7TGH - chains 3C and 3D of the 91 polymer chains in the assembly; structure by electron microscopy, 2.60 A resolution.

[Chain 3C]
Molecule: Apocytochrome b
From: Tetrahymena thermophila
Notes: EC 1.10.2.2
UniProtKB: Q950Z1 (Q950Z1_TETTH); residue numbers follow UniProt; this construct covers 1-426
Amino-acid sequence (426 residues; numbered 1 to 426; the number before each row is that of its first residue):
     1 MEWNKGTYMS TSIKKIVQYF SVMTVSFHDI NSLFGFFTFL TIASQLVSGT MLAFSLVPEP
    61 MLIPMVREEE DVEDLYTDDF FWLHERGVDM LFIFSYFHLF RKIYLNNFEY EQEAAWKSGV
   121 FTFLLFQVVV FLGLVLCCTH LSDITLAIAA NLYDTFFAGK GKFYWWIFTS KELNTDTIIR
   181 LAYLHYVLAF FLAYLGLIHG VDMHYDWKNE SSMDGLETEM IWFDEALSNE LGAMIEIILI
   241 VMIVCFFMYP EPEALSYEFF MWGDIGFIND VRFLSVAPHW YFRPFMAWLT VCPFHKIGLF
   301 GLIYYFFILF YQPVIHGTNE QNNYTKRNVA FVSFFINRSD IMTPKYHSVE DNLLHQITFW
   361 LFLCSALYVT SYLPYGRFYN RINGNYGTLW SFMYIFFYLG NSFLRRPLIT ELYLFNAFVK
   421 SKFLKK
Metal / ion sites: heme Fe site 1: His-84, His-185; heme Fe site 2: His-98, His-199
Small-molecule neighbours:
  - heme (HEM), molecule 1: Ser-32, Leu-33, Gly-35, Phe-36, Thr-38, Phe-39, Ile-42, Ser-95, His-98, Leu-99, Lys-102, Asn-107, Gln-112, Ala-115, Trp-116, Gly-119, Val-120, Thr-122, Phe-123, Gly-196, His-199, Gly-200, Met-203, Asp-206, Trp-207, Lys-208
  - heme (HEM), molecule 2: Gln-45, Leu-46, Gly-49, Thr-50, Leu-52, Ala-53, Leu-56, Arg-67, Phe-81, His-84, Glu-85, Val-88, Leu-91, Phe-126, Val-129, Val-130, Gly-133, Leu-134, Leu-136, Cys-137, His-185, Tyr-186, Ala-189, Phe-190, Leu-192, His-279, Tyr-281
  - 1,2-diacyl-sn-glycero-3-phosphocholine (PC1), molecule 1: Thr-41, Ser-44, Trp-82, Leu-83, Arg-86, Gly-87, Asp-89, Met-90, Leu-231, Met-234, Ile-235, Ile-238, Val-241, Met-242, Ile-243, Cys-245, Phe-246, Phe-247, Tyr-249
  - 1,2-diacyl-sn-glycero-3-phosphocholine (PC1), molecule 2: Val-47, Phe-223, Asp-224, Leu-231
  - 1,2-diacyl-sn-glycero-3-phosphocholine (PC1), molecule 3: Tyr-76, Asp-79, Phe-80, Trp-82, Leu-83, Ile-235, Ile-238, Leu-239, Met-242
  - 1,2-diacyl-sn-glycero-3-phosphocholine (PC1), molecule 4: Ile-93, Tyr-96, Phe-100, Tyr-249, Tyr-257, Trp-280, Arg-283, Pro-284, Phe-285, Trp-288, Gly-301, Leu-302, Tyr-305, Ala-366, Leu-367, Thr-370, Ser-371, Tyr-372, Phe-392, Phe-396
  - 1,2-diacyl-sn-glycero-3-phosphocholine (PC1), molecule 5: Gly-161, Lys-162, Phe-163, Trp-165, Trp-166
  - ubiquinone-10 (U10), molecule 1: Thr-50, Phe-54, Tyr-183, Leu-184, Tyr-186, Val-187
  - ubiquinone-10 (U10), molecule 2: Leu-361, Cys-364, Ser-365, Tyr-368, Tyr-386, Gly-387, Trp-390, Ser-391

[Chain 3D]
Molecule: Cytochrome protein c1
From: Tetrahymena thermophila
UniProtKB: Q24IM5 (Q24IM5_TETTS); residue numbers follow UniProt; this construct covers 1-319
Amino-acid sequence (319 residues; row label = number of the first residue in the row):
     1 MKSFVAAGII GLSLANSQNK EVQNFIYRDD IGAFWGIKGY EELVTEVGTH KGHNYWPQFS
    61 FLGTYDSGSV RRGFQVFARN CGNCHGMIYK KYDYLLDKAY RQLELAQMVS DFTIHPAHQH
   121 FKQYYYQEWD ERDRVICDHI YPPYFSQDQA KNANGGVWPT DFSKIKLRPG GINYIYNIST
   181 GYHFTPPFGM DVPKGKYFNP YFDHMIIGMP RQLVDGLVDY DDGTPASTPQ MAYDVSNFIN
   241 FMQRRVGYKR PDKMVRYYMV FTGGLLILPF KYFKTKAYYR NLLSLRWEMY AVRDGVYYNH
   301 FKYGGYNSRA YQFRGYFWA
Unresolved in the structure: 1-24
Glycans and other covalent adducts: heme c (HEC) linked to Cys-81, Cys-84
Metal / ion sites: heme c Fe: His-85, Met-209
Small-molecule neighbours:
  - 1,2-Distearoyl-sn-glycerophosphoethanolamine (3PE): Phe-61, Tyr-258, Phe-261, Thr-262, Leu-265
  - heme c (HEC): Asn-80, His-85, Asn-154, Val-157, Trp-158, Pro-159, Thr-160, Phe-162, Ile-165, Arg-168, Tyr-174, Ile-175, Ile-178, Ser-179, Phe-202, Ile-207, Gly-208, Met-209, Gln-212, Leu-213, Val-235, Ile-239
  - 1,2-diacyl-sn-glycero-3-phosphocholine (PC1), molecule 1: Phe-25, Tyr-27, Trp-35, Ile-37
  - 1,2-diacyl-sn-glycero-3-phosphocholine (PC1), molecule 2: Asp-252, Arg-256, Tyr-257, Met-259, Val-260, Gly-263, Gly-264, Ile-267
  - 1,2-diacyl-sn-glycero-3-phosphocholine (PC1), molecule 3: Met-254, Tyr-257, Tyr-258, Phe-261

[Chain 3C / chain 3D interface]
Contacting residue pairs (107; chain 3C residue first):
  Lys-5(3C) with Tyr-311(3D), hydrogen bond (side chain-backbone)
  Thr-7(3C) with Tyr-311(3D)
  Tyr-8(3C) with Ser-308(3D), hydrogen bond; Arg-309(3D); Tyr-311(3D), hydrogen bond (backbone-side chain)
  Phe-27(3C) with Tyr-279(3D), hydrophobic; Leu-283(3D), hydrophobic
  Met-61(3C) with His-120(3D)
  Pro-64(3C) with Tyr-89(3D)
  Met-65(3C) with Ile-88(3D), hydrophobic; Tyr-89(3D), hydrophobic; His-120(3D), hydrogen bond
  Glu-68(3C) with Tyr-89(3D); Lys-90(3D), salt bridge; Tyr-94(3D), hydrogen bond (backbone-side chain); Arg-244(3D), salt bridge
  Glu-69(3C) with Lys-91(3D), salt bridge
  Asp-71(3C) with Arg-244(3D); Tyr-248(3D), hydrogen bond; Lys-249(3D), salt bridge
  Val-72(3C) with Tyr-94(3D); Tyr-248(3D)
  Asp-74(3C) with Lys-249(3D)
  Asp-78(3C) with Arg-244(3D), salt bridge; Arg-245(3D), salt bridge
  Asp-79(3C) with Lys-253(3D), salt bridge; Arg-256(3D), salt bridge
  Phe-81(3C) with Arg-244(3D); Arg-245(3D)
  Trp-82(3C) with Arg-245(3D); Tyr-257(3D), hydrogen bond
  Glu-85(3C) with Arg-245(3D), salt bridge
  Tyr-110(3C) with Phe-313(3D), hydrophobic; Phe-317(3D), hydrophobic; Trp-318(3D)
  Ala-114(3C) with Arg-309(3D)
  Asp-202(3C) with Arg-309(3D), salt bridge
  Tyr-205(3C) with Asn-307(3D), hydrogen bond; Arg-309(3D); Phe-313(3D)
  Leu-216(3C) with Trp-287(3D), hydrophobic
  Thr-218(3C) with Leu-285(3D)
  Met-220(3C) with Tyr-279(3D), hydrogen bond
  Asp-224(3C) with Lys-274(3D), salt bridge
  Glu-225(3C) with Tyr-278(3D), hydrogen bond; Tyr-279(3D), hydrogen bond (backbone-side chain); Leu-282(3D)
  Ser-228(3C) with Lys-274(3D)
  Asn-229(3C) with Lys-271(3D); Thr-275(3D); Tyr-279(3D)
  Gly-232(3C) with Lys-271(3D)
  Ala-233(3C) with Lys-271(3D)
  Glu-236(3C) with Leu-268(3D); Lys-271(3D), salt bridge
  Leu-239(3C) with Phe-261(3D), hydrophobic; Gly-264(3D)
  Met-242(3C) with Tyr-257(3D); Phe-261(3D), hydrophobic
  Ile-243(3C) with Phe-261(3D), hydrophobic
  Met-248(3C) with Trp-35(3D), hydrophobic
  Glu-251(3C) with Phe-59(3D); Arg-250(3D)
  Pro-252(3C) with Thr-49(3D); Phe-59(3D); Asn-173(3D)
  Glu-253(3C) with Phe-34(3D); Thr-49(3D); Gly-170(3D), hydrogen bond (backbone-backbone)
  Ala-254(3C) with Phe-34(3D), hydrophobic; Thr-49(3D), hydrogen bond (backbone-side chain); Pro-169(3D); Gly-170(3D), hydrogen bond (backbone-backbone)
  Leu-255(3C) with Phe-34(3D); Ile-37(3D); Tyr-40(3D), hydrophobic
  Tyr-257(3C) with Gly-36(3D); Ile-37(3D)
  Glu-258(3C) with Leu-167(3D)
  Phe-259(3C) with Tyr-40(3D); Leu-167(3D), hydrophobic; Arg-168(3D); Pro-169(3D)
  Met-261(3C) with Lys-164(3D), hydrogen bond (backbone-side chain); Leu-167(3D)
  Trp-262(3C) with Thr-160(3D); Lys-164(3D), hydrogen bond (backbone-side chain); Leu-167(3D); Arg-168(3D)
  Asp-264(3C) with Tyr-89(3D), hydrogen bond; Lys-164(3D), salt bridge
  Phe-267(3C) with Tyr-89(3D); Gln-147(3D); Trp-158(3D), hydrophobic; Asp-161(3D)
  Ile-268(3C) with Trp-158(3D), hydrophobic
  Arg-272(3C) with Gly-39(3D), hydrogen bond (side chain-backbone); Tyr-40(3D); Asp-203(3D), salt bridge
  Ser-275(3C) with Tyr-40(3D), hydrogen bond
  Glu-320(3C) with Phe-317(3D); Trp-318(3D), hydrogen bond (side chain-backbone)
  Tyr-368(3C) with Phe-25(3D), hydrophobic
  Ser-371(3C) with Tyr-27(3D)
  Tyr-375(3C) with Lys-38(3D); Gly-39(3D); Glu-41(3D)
Also at the interface, not in a pair above, chain 3C (69 interface residues in all): Gly-6, Leu-62, Arg-67, Glu-73, Leu-75, Arg-86, Thr-139, Ala-226, Ile-235, Phe-246, Tyr-249, Ser-256, Leu-274, Tyr-372, Arg-377
Also at the interface, not in a pair above, chain 3D (71 interface residues in all): Glu-42, Thr-45, Glu-46, Asp-93, Phe-121, His-139, Lys-166, Val-246, Met-254, Tyr-258, Leu-265, Ile-267, Arg-314, Tyr-316, Ala-319

[Summary]
Chain 3C and chain 3D form an interface of 69 and 71 residues respectively; the contacts include 20 hydrogen
bonds and 14 salt bridges. Polar contacts include Glu-68(3C)/Lys-90(3D), Glu-68(3C)/Arg-244(3D) and
Glu-69(3C)/Lys-91(3D). 3 1,2-diacyl-sn-glycero-3-phosphocholine molecules are bound between chain 3C and chain
3D.
Here chain 3C is Apocytochrome b and chain 3D is Cytochrome protein c1, both from Tetrahymena thermophila.
Entry 7TGH (Cryo-EM structure of respiratory super-complex CI+III2 from Tetrahymena thermophila) was
determined by electron microscopy, deposited together with 7W5Z.
